8AHX - chains B and H of the 7 polymer chains in the assembly; structure by electron microscopy, 3.11 A resolution.

Chain B:
Protein: Ion-translocating oxidoreductase complex subunit B
Organism: Azotobacter vinelandii DJ
Notes: EC 7.-.-.-
Reference sequence: C1DMA7 (C1DMA7_AZOVD); residue numbers follow UniProt; this construct covers 1-174
Sequence (174 residues; row label = number of the first residue in the row):
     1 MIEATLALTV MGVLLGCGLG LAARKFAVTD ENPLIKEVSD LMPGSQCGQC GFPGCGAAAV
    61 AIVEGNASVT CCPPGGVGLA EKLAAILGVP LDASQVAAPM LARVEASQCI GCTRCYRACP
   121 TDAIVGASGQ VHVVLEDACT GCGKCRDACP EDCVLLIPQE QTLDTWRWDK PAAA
Unresolved in the structure: 1, 27-74, 86-97
Metal / ion sites: 4Fe-4S cluster Fe site 1: Cys109, Cys112, Cys115, Cys149; 4Fe-4S cluster Fe site 2: Cys119, Cys139, Cys142, Cys145
Residues lining bound ligands:
  - 4Fe-4S cluster (SF4), molecule 1: Ala102, Ala118, Cys119, Thr121, Ala123, Ile124, Ala138, Cys139, Thr140, Gly141, Cys142, Gly143, Lys144, Cys145, Leu156
  - 4Fe-4S cluster (SF4), molecule 2: Val104, Gln108, Cys109, Ile110, Gly111, Cys112, Thr113, Arg114, Cys115, Val133, Ala148, Cys149, Pro150, Cys153

Chain H:
Protein: Protein RnfH
Organism: Azotobacter vinelandii DJ
Reference sequence: Q9F5Y0 (RNFH_AZOVD); residues 1-86 here = UniProt positions 1-86
Sequence (86 residues; row label = number of the first residue in the row):
     1 MRVSVVYADP AKPLQLSCKV EDGCSVEQAI QQSGVLRCCP DIDLKKQKVG VFGKFVKLDS
    61 PLKDGDRIEI YQRVTRVDDD DDDDDD
Unresolved in the structure: 1, 73-86

Chain B / chain H interface:
Residue-residue contacts - 10 pairs, chain B then chain H:
  Tyr116(B) - Phe52(H)  hydrogen bond (side chain-backbone)
  Asp122(B) - Arg67(H)  salt bridge
  Val125(B) - Arg67(H)
  Val125(B) - Glu69(H)
  Gly126(B) - Glu69(H)
  Ala127(B) - Gly53(H)
  Gln130(B) - Gln72(H)
  Val131(B) - Tyr71(H)  hydrophobic
  His132(B) - Gln72(H)
  Glu136(B) - Gln15(H)
Interface residues without a listed pair, chain B (11 interface residues in all): Ile124, Val134
Interface residues without a listed pair, chain H (10 interface residues in all): Val6, Ala8, Pro13

Summary:
11 residues of chain B face 10 of chain H across their interface; the contacts include 1 hydrogen bond and 1
salt bridge. Among the polar pairs are Asp122(B)-Arg67(H) and Tyr116(B)-Phe52(H). Ligands of chain B: 4Fe-4S
cluster.
Chain B is Ion-translocating oxidoreductase complex subunit B and chain H is Protein RnfH, both from
Azotobacter vinelandii DJ; the structure, Cryo-EM structure of the nitrogen-fixation associated
NADH:ferredoxin oxidoreductase RNF from Azotobacter vinelandii, was determined by electron microscopy,
deposited together with 8RB8, 8RB9, 8RBM and 8RBQ.
